PDB entry 6PSE | X-ray diffraction, 2.40 A resolution | chains B and C of the 3 polymer chains in the assembly

# Chain B
Protein: Protein bicaudal D homolog 2
From: Homo sapiens
UniProt: Q8TD16 (BICD2_HUMAN), isoform Q8TD16-2; residue numbers follow UniProt; this construct covers 1-98
Amino-acid sequence (100 residues; each row starts with the number of its first residue; numbers below 1 keep their minus sign (Gly-1 is residue -1)):
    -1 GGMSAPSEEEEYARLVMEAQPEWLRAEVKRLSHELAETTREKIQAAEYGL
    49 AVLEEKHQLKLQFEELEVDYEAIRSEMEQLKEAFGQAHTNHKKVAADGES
Not modelled in the structure: -1 to 12, 81-98
Differences from the reference sequence: expression tag (-1 to 0)
Modified positions: Mse1 (selenomethionine); Mse15 (selenomethionine; parent Met); Mse75 (selenomethionine; parent Met)
Reported in the primary citation:
  - self-association interface (contacts with another copy of this molecule): Gly47

# Chain C
Protein: Cytoplasmic dynein 1 light intermediate chain 1
UniProt: Q9Y6G9 (DC1L1_HUMAN); residue numbers follow UniProt; this construct covers 433-458
Amino-acid sequence (26 residues; row label = number of the first residue in the row):
   433 NMKAGATSEGVLANFFNSLLSKKTGS
Not modelled in the structure: 433-440, 453-458

# How chain B and chain C interact
Residue-residue contacts - 8 pairs, chain B then chain C:
  Glu39(B) - Leu451(C)
  Gln42(B) - Phe447(C)
  Ala43(B) - Phe447(C)  hydrophobic
  Ala43(B) - Phe448(C)
  Ala43(B) - Leu451(C)  hydrophobic
  Tyr46(B) - Phe447(C)  hydrophobic
  Tyr46(B) - Phe448(C)  hydrophobic
  Val50(B) - Leu444(C)  hydrophobic
Also at the interface, not in a pair above, chain B (6 interface residues in all): Gly47
Interface features reported in the paper:
  - hot spots on chain B (mutagenesis) - Y46D: abolished binding to Cytoplasmic dynein 1 light intermediate chain 1 (chain C)
  - interface residues, chain C: Phe447(C)

# Overview
Chain B and chain C form an interface of 6 and 4 residues respectively. From the paper: Y46D of chain B
abolishes binding to Cytoplasmic dynein 1 light intermediate chain 1 (chain C); the interface residue
Phe447(C).
Chain B is Protein bicaudal D homolog 2 (Homo sapiens) and chain C is Cytoplasmic dynein 1 light intermediate
chain 1; the structure, Complex of BICD2 with a Dynein Light Intermediate Chain Peptide, was determined by
X-ray diffraction, deposited together with 6PSD.
